Entry 5MQ0 (electron microscopy, 4.17 A resolution (low resolution: residue-level contacts below are approximate; hydrogen-bond / salt-bridge calls are withheld)); this record covers chains 6 and O of the 46 polymer chains in the assembly.

[Chain 6]
Molecule: Saccharomyces cerevisiae strain T.52_2H chromosome XII sequence
Source organism: Saccharomyces cerevisiae
Sequence (112 nucleotides; each row starts with the number of its first residue):
     1 GUUCGCGAAG UAACCCUUCG UGGACAUUUG GUCAAUUUGA AACAAUACAG AGAUGAUCAG
    61 CAGUUCCCCU GCAUAAGGAU GAACCGUUUU ACAAAGAGAU UUAUUUCGUU UU
Disordered / not traced: 11-15, 105-112
Metal / ion sites: Mg2+ site 1: G60, U80; Mg2+ site 2: C61, G77; Mg2+ site 3: G78, U80; K+ site 1 near G81 (its only coordinating residue here)

[Chain O]
Protein: Pre-mRNA-splicing factor CEF1
Source organism: Saccharomyces cerevisiae
UniProtKB: Q03654 (CEF1_YEAST); residue numbers follow UniProt; this construct covers 1-590
Chain sequence (590 residues; each row starts with the number of its first residue):
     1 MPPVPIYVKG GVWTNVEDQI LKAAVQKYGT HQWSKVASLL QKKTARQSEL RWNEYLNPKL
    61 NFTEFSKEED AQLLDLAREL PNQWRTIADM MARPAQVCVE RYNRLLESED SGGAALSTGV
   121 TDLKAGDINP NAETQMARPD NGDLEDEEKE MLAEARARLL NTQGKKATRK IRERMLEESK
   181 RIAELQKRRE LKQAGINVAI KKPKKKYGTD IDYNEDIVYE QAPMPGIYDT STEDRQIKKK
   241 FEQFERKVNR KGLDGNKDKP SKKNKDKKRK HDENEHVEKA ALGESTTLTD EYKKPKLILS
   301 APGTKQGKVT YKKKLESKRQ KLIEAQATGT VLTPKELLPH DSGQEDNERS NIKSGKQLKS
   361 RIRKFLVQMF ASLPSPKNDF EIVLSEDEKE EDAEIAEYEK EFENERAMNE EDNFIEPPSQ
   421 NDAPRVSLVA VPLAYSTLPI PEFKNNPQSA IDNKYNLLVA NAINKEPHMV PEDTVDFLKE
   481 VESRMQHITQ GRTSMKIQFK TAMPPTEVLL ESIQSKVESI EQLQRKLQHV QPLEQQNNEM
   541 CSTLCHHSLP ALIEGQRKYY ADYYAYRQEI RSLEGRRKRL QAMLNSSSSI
Disordered / not traced: 1-4, 108-143, 252-590
Swiss-Prot annotation at these positions:
  - DNA-binding region (H-T-H motif): Trp-33 to Leu-56, Trp-84 to Leu-106
  - region: Ala-460 to Gln-490 (Interaction with PRP19 and self-interaction)
  - mutagenesis: Trp-33 (W33G: No effect. Slower growth and thermosensitivity; when associated with G-84. Complete loss of function; when associated with G-52 and G-84. Complete loss of function; when associated with G-52 ...), Trp-52 (W52G: No effect. Slower growth and thermosensitivity; when associated with G-84. Complete loss of function; when associated with G-33 and G-84. Complete loss of function; when associated with G-33 ...), Trp-84 (W84G: No effect. Slower growth and thermosensitivity; when associated with G-33 or G-52. Complete loss of function; when associated with G-33 and G-52 or G-52 and Y-102. Complete loss of function ...), Tyr-102 (Y102G: No effect. Slower growth and thermosensitivity; when associated with G-52 or G-84. Complete loss of function; when associated with G-33; G-52 and G-84)

[How chain 6 and chain O interact]
Residue-residue contacts - 24 pairs, chain 6 then chain O:
  G52(6) with Lys-166(O); Arg-169(O)
  A53(6) with Gly-164(O); Lys-165(O)
  U54(6) with Lys-35(O); Lys-165(O)
  G55(6) with Tyr-28(O); Ser-34(O); Lys-35(O); Ser-38(O); Arg-158(O); Asn-161(O)
  C66(6) with Ile-211(O); Tyr-219(O)
  C67(6) with Tyr-207(O)
  C68(6) with Tyr-207(O); Thr-209(O)
  A79(6) with Lys-166(O)
  A83(6) with Lys-166(O)
  C84(6) with Lys-170(O)
  C85(6) with Lys-166(O); Ala-167(O); Lys-170(O)
  G86(6) with Arg-174(O)
Interface residues without a listed pair, chain 6 (13 interface residues in all): U57
Interface residues without a listed pair, chain O (18 interface residues in all): Lys-27

[Summary]
Chain 6 and chain O form an interface of 13 and 18 residues respectively. G60(6) and U80(6) form the Mg2+ site
1. C61(6) and G77(6) form the Mg2+ site 2. Curated annotation (UniProt) lists 4 mutagenesis sites on chain O.
Here chain 6 is Saccharomyces cerevisiae strain T.52_2H chromosome XII sequence and chain O is
Pre-mRNA-splicing factor CEF1, both from Saccharomyces cerevisiae. Entry 5MQ0 (Structure of a spliceosome
remodeled for exon ligation) was determined by electron microscopy (same publication as 5MPS).
